PDB entry 6BS1 | X-ray diffraction, 3.15 A resolution | chains A and D of the 3 polymer chains in the assembly

[Chain A]
Name: DNA polymerase kappa
Source organism: Homo sapiens
Notes: EC 2.7.7.7
UniProtKB: Q9UBT6 (POLK_HUMAN); residues 1-526 here = UniProt positions 1-526
Chain sequence (551 residues; row label = number of the first residue in the row; numbers below 1 keep their minus sign (Met-24 is residue -24)):
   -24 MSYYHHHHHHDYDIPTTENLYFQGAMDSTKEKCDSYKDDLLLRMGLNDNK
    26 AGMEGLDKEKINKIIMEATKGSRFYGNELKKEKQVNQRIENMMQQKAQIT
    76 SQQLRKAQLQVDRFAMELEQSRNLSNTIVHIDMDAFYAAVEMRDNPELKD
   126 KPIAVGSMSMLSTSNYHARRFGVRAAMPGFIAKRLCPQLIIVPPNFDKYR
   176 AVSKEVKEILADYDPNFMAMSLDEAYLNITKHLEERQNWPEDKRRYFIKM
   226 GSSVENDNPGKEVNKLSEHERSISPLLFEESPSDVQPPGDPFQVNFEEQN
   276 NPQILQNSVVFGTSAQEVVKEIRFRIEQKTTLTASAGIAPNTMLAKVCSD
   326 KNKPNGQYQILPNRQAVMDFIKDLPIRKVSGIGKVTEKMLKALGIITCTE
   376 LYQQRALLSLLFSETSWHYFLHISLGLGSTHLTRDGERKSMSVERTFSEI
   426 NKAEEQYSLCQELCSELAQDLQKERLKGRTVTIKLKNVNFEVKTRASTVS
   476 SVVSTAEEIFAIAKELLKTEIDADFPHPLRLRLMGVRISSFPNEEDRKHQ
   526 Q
Not modelled in the structure: -24 to 29, 225-281, 519-526
Differences from the reference sequence: initiating methionine (-24); expression tag (-23 to 0)
Swiss-Prot annotation at these positions:
  - binding site (Mg(2+)): Asp107, Asp198, Glu199

[Chain D]
Molecule: 13-nt DNA strand
Sequence (13 nucleotides; each row starts with the number of its first residue):
     2 TACTGGTATGTAT

[Interface between chain A and chain D]
Residue-residue contacts (33):
  Thr44(A) - DC4(D)  hydrogen bond to the base
  Phe49(A) - DC4(D)  base contact
  Met133(A) - DA3(D)  base contact
  Ser134(A) - DC4(D)  sugar contact
  Met135(A) - DC4(D)  phosphate contact
  Met135(A) - DT5(D)  sugar contact
  Ala151(A) - DT5(D)  base contact
  Pro153(A) - DC4(D)  sugar contact
  Phe155(A) - DA3(D)  base contact
  Phe155(A) - DC4(D)  base contact
  Ile156(A) - DC4(D)  base contact
  Ser388(A) - DT12(D)  hydrogen bond to the phosphate
  Thr390(A) - DT12(D)  phosphate contact
  Ser391(A) - DG11(D)  phosphate contact
  Ser391(A) - DT12(D)  hydrogen bond to the phosphate
  Arg413(A) - DT8(D)  salt bridge to the phosphate
  Arg413(A) - DA9(D)  phosphate contact
  Lys414(A) - DA9(D)  hydrogen bond to the phosphate
  Lys414(A) - DT10(D)  salt bridge to the phosphate
  Ser415(A) - DT8(D)  sugar contact
  Ser415(A) - DA9(D)  hydrogen bond to the phosphate
  Met416(A) - DT8(D)  phosphate contact
  Ser417(A) - DT8(D)  hydrogen bond to the phosphate
  Val418(A) - DG7(D)  phosphate contact
  Glu419(A) - DG6(D)  sugar contact
  Glu419(A) - DG7(D)  hydrogen bond to the phosphate
  Arg420(A) - DG6(D)  phosphate contact
  Thr421(A) - DT5(D)  phosphate contact
  Thr421(A) - DG6(D)  hydrogen bond to the phosphate
  Phe465(A) - DT5(D)  phosphate contact
  Arg507(A) - DC4(D)  salt bridge to the phosphate
  Arg507(A) - DT5(D)  salt bridge to the phosphate
  Leu508(A) - DG6(D)  phosphate contact
Also at the interface, not in a pair above, chain A (28 interface residues in all): Ser47, Arg63, Lys461, Arg512
Also at the interface, not in a pair above, chain D (11 interface residues in all): DA13

[Overview]
The interface between chain A and chain D involves 28 residues on one side and 11 on the other; the contacts
include 8 hydrogen bonds and 4 salt bridges. Polar contacts include Thr44(A)-DC4(D), Ser388(A)-DT12(D) and
Ser391(A)-DT12(D). UniProt lists 3 Mg2+-binding residues on chain A.
Chain A is DNA polymerase kappa (Homo sapiens) and chain D is a 13-nt DNA strand; the structure, Crystal
Structure of Human DNA polymerase kappa in complex with DNA containing the major cisplatin lesion, was
determined by X-ray diffraction together with 6BRX from the same study.
